PDB entry 5YWN | X-ray diffraction, 2.04 A resolution | chain A

Chain A:
Protein: Protein induced by osmotic stress
Organism: Scheffersomyces stipitis (strain ATCC 58785 / CBS 6054 / NBRC 10063 / NRRL Y-11545)
Notes: EC 1.1.1.195
Reference sequence: A3LWG4 (A3LWG4_PICST); residue numbers follow UniProt; this construct covers 1-334
Amino-acid sequence (334 residues; row label = number of the first residue in the row):
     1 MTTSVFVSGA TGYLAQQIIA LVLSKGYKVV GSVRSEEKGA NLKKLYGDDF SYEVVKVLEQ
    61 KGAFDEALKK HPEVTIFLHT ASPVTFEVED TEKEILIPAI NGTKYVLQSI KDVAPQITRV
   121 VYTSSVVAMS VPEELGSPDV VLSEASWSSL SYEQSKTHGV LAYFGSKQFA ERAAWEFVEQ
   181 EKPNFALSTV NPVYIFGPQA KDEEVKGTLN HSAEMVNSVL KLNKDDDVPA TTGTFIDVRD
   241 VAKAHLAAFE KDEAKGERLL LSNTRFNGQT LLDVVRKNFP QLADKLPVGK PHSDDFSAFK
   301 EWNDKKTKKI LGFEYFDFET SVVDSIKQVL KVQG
Disordered / not traced: 334
Construct notes: engineered mutation His-211 (Leu in A3LWG4)
Small-molecule neighbours: NADP (NAP; NADP nicotinamide-adenine-dinucleotide phosphate): Gly-9, Thr-11, Gly-12, Tyr-13, Leu-14, Arg-34, Lys-38, Leu-58, Thr-80, Ala-81, Ser-82, Pro-83, Val-84, Glu-94, Pro-98, Thr-123, Ser-124, Ser-125, Tyr-163, Lys-167, Pro-192, Val-193, Tyr-194, Ile-195, Asn-210, His-211, Ser-212

In short:
Chain A binds NADP.
Chain A is Protein induced by osmotic stress (Scheffersomyces stipitis (strain ATCC 58785 / CBS 6054 / NBRC
10063 / NRRL Y-11545)); the structure, SsCR_L211H-NADP+, was determined by X-ray diffraction together with
5YW4 and 5YWL from the same study.
